7XR5 - chains A and B; structure by X-ray diffraction, 1.58 A resolution.

# Chain A (and B)
Name: 6-phosphogluconate dehydrogenase NAD-binding
Source organism: Streptomyces albidoflavus
Notes: chain B of this document is another copy of the same molecule, construct and numbering; everything in this record applies to it too
Reference sequence: D6B3A0 (D6B3A0_9ACTN); residue numbers follow UniProt; this construct covers 1-298
Chain sequence (319 residues; numbered -20 to 298; the number before each row is that of its first residue; numbers below 1 keep their minus sign (Met-20 is residue -20)):
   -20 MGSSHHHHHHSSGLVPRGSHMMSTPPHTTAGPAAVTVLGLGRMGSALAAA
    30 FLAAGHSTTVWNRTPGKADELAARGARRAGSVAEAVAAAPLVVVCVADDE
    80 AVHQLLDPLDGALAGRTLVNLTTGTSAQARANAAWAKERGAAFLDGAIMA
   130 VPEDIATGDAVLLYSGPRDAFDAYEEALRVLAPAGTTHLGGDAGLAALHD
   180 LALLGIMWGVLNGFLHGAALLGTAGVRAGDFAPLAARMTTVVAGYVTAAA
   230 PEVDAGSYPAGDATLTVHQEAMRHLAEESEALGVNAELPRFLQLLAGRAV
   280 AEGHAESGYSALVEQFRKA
Unresolved in the structure: -20 to 9
Sequence notes: initiating methionine (-20); expression tag (-19 to 0); conflict Ala120 (Ile in D6B3A0), Ala152 (Thr in D6B3A0)
Ligand contacts:
  - 9FO (3,6,9,12,15,18,21,24,27,30,33,36,39,42,45,48,51,54,57-nonadecaoxanonapentacontane-1,59-diol): Pro212, Leu213, Arg216, Met217, Val220, Tyr224, Ala242, Val246, His247, Ala250
  - NADP (NAP; NADP nicotinamide-adenine-dinucleotide phosphate): Gly18, Leu19, Gly20, Arg21, Met22, Gly23, Asn41, Arg42, Thr43, Lys46, Cys74, Val75, Ala76, Ala80, Gln83, Leu84, Leu100, Thr101, Thr102, Ile127, Ala129, Val130, Pro131
What the authors report for this chain:
  - conformationally variable residues (side-chain flip): Thr102
  - binding site for NADP: Thr102
  - mutagenesis - T102A, L183A, M186A, W187A, L190A, H247A: decreased catalytic activity
  - mutagenesis - T102A: decreased binding to NADPH
  - catalytic residues: Asp179, His247 (proposed by the authors, not directly observed)
  - mutagenesis - D179A, M217A: unchanged catalytic activity
  - mutagenesis - D179A: decreased catalytic activity on reductive amination
  - specificity-determining residues: Met217
  - mutagenesis - D179A: decreased binding to ketone 1
  - mutagenesis - M217A: decreased catalytic activity on bulky 1 C, 2 C, and 3 C

# Chain A / chain B interface
Contacting residue pairs - 166 pairs, chain A then chain B:
  Gly103(A) with His253(B)
  Thr104(A) with His253(B); Glu257(B)
  Ser105(A) with Glu257(B), hydrogen bond
  Arg109(A) with Ala203(B)
  Val130(A) with Asp241(B)
  Ala163(A) with Arg216(B), hydrogen bond (backbone-side chain)
  Leu168(A) with Leu213(B), hydrophobic
  Asp171(A) with Ala203(B)
  Leu174(A) with Ala203(B), hydrophobic; Val205(B), hydrophobic
  Leu177(A) with Leu200(B), hydrophobic; Glu257(B); Leu261(B), hydrophobic
  His178(A) with Leu200(B)
  Leu180(A) with Ala250(B); His253(B); Leu254(B), hydrophobic; Glu257(B)
  Ala181(A) with Gly196(B); Phe210(B), hydrophobic
  Leu182(A) with Phe210(B), hydrophobic; Leu213(B); Ala214(B), hydrophobic; Met217(B)
  Ile185(A) with Gly192(B); Phe193(B); Ala214(B), hydrophobic; Thr218(B)
  Met186(A) with Met217(B), hydrophobic; Val221(B), hydrophobic; Tyr224(B), hydrophobic; His247(B)
  Trp187(A) with His247(B), hydrogen bond; Ala250(B), hydrophobic; Met251(B); Leu271(B), hydrophobic; Tyr288(B)
  Gly188(A) with Gly188(B)
  Val189(A) with Val189(B), hydrophobic; Val221(B), hydrophobic; Val225(B), hydrophobic
  Leu190(A) with Tyr288(B), hydrophobic
  Asn191(A) with Leu271(B); Leu274(B); Tyr288(B), hydrogen bond; Leu291(B); Phe295(B)
  Gly192(A) with Ile185(B)
  Phe193(A) with Ile185(B); Val225(B), hydrophobic; Ala229(B), hydrophobic
  Leu194(A) with Val232(B), hydrophobic; Tyr288(B); Leu291(B), hydrophobic; Val292(B); Phe295(B), hydrophobic
  His195(A) with Phe295(B)
  Gly196(A) with Ala181(B)
  Ala197(A) with Arg296(B)
  Ala198(A) with Phe295(B); Arg296(B)
  Leu200(A) with Leu177(B), hydrophobic; His178(B)
  Ala203(A) with Arg109(B); Asp171(B); Leu174(B), hydrophobic
  Val205(A) with Leu174(B), hydrophobic
  Arg206(A) with Asp233(B)
  Ala207(A) with Ala229(B); Val232(B), hydrophobic; Asp233(B), hydrogen bond (backbone-side chain)
  Gly208(A) with Ala229(B); Asp233(B), hydrogen bond (backbone-side chain)
  Phe210(A) with Ala181(B), hydrophobic; Leu182(B), hydrophobic
  Ala211(A) with Val225(B); Ala229(B), hydrophobic
  Leu213(A) with Leu168(B), hydrophobic; Leu182(B)
  Ala214(A) with Leu182(B), hydrophobic; Ile185(B), hydrophobic; Val225(B), hydrophobic
  Ala215(A) with Ala222(B)
  Arg216(A) with Val140(B)
  Met217(A) with Leu182(B); Met186(B), hydrophobic
  Thr218(A) with Ile185(B); Thr218(B); Ala222(B)
  Thr219(A) with Ala222(B)
  Val221(A) with Met186(B), hydrophobic; Val189(B), hydrophobic
  Ala222(A) with Ala215(B); Thr218(B); Thr219(B)
  Tyr224(A) with Met186(B), hydrophobic
  Val225(A) with Val189(B), hydrophobic; Phe193(B), hydrophobic; Ala214(B), hydrophobic
  Thr226(A) with Ala211(B)
  Ala229(A) with Phe193(B), hydrophobic; Ala207(B); Gly208(B); Ala211(B), hydrophobic
  Val232(A) with Leu194(B), hydrophobic; Ala207(B), hydrophobic
  Asp233(A) with Arg206(B); Ala207(B), hydrogen bond (side chain-backbone); Gly208(B), hydrogen bond (side chain-backbone)
  Asp241(A) with Val130(B)
  His247(A) with Met186(B); Trp187(B), hydrogen bond
  Ala250(A) with Leu180(B); Trp187(B), hydrophobic
  Met251(A) with Trp187(B)
  His253(A) with Gly103(B); Thr104(B); Leu180(B)
  Leu254(A) with Leu180(B), hydrophobic
  Glu257(A) with Thr104(B); Ser105(B), hydrogen bond; Leu177(B); Leu180(B)
  Leu261(A) with Leu177(B), hydrophobic
  Gly262(A) with Arg296(B); Ala298(B)
  Val263(A) with Phe295(B); Arg296(B)
  Asn264(A) with Arg277(B); Gln294(B); Phe295(B), hydrogen bond (backbone-backbone); Lys297(B), hydrogen bond (side chain-backbone); Ala298(B)
  Glu266(A) with Phe270(B); Leu273(B); Arg277(B), salt bridge
  Leu267(A) with Phe270(B), hydrophobic
  Phe270(A) with Glu266(B); Leu267(B), hydrophobic; Phe270(B), hydrophobic
  Leu271(A) with Trp187(B), hydrophobic; Asn191(B)
  Arg277(A) with Asn264(B); Glu266(B), salt bridge
  Tyr288(A) with Trp187(B); Leu190(B), hydrophobic; Asn191(B), hydrogen bond; Leu194(B)
  Leu291(A) with Asn191(B); Leu194(B), hydrophobic
  Val292(A) with Leu194(B)
  Gln294(A) with Asn264(B)
  Phe295(A) with Asn191(B); Leu194(B), hydrophobic; His195(B); Ala198(B); Val263(B); Asn264(B), hydrogen bond (backbone-backbone); Leu267(B), hydrophobic
  Arg296(A) with Ala198(B); Gly262(B); Val263(B)
  Lys297(A) with Asn264(B), hydrogen bond (backbone-side chain)
  Ala298(A) with Val263(B); Asn264(B)
Also at the interface, not in a pair above, chain A (87 interface residues in all): Val140, Leu142, Gly164, Leu183, Gly184, Leu199, Gly201, Pro212, Ala228, Leu273, Leu274, Ser289
Also at the interface, not in a pair above, chain B (84 interface residues in all): Met128, Leu142, Leu183, Gly184, Ala197, Leu199, Thr226, Ala228, Ser289

# Overview
87 residues of chain A and 84 residues of chain B are in contact; the contacts include 15 hydrogen bonds and 2
salt bridges. Polar pairs include Glu266(A)-Arg277(B), Ser105(A)-Glu257(B) and Ala163(A)-Arg216(B). The paper
reports catalytic residues Asp179(A) and His247(A); T102A, L183A and M186A of chain A, among others, reduce
catalytic activity; 8 substitutions were tested in all.
Both chains are 6-phosphogluconate dehydrogenase NAD-binding (Streptomyces albidoflavus). Entry 7XR5 (Crystal
structure of imine reductase with NAPDH from Streptomyces albidoflavus) was determined by X-ray diffraction
together with 7XE8 from the same study.
